PDB entry 8U4I | electron microscopy, 3.38 A resolution | chains B and D of the 4 polymer chains in the assembly

[Chain B]
Name: Receptor tyrosine-protein kinase erbB-4
From: Homo sapiens
Notes: EC 2.7.10.1; fragment: intracellular domain
UniProt: Q15303 (ERBB4_HUMAN); numbering as in UniProt (aligned over 26-635)
Amino-acid sequence (610 residues; numbered 26 to 635; the number before each row is that of its first residue):
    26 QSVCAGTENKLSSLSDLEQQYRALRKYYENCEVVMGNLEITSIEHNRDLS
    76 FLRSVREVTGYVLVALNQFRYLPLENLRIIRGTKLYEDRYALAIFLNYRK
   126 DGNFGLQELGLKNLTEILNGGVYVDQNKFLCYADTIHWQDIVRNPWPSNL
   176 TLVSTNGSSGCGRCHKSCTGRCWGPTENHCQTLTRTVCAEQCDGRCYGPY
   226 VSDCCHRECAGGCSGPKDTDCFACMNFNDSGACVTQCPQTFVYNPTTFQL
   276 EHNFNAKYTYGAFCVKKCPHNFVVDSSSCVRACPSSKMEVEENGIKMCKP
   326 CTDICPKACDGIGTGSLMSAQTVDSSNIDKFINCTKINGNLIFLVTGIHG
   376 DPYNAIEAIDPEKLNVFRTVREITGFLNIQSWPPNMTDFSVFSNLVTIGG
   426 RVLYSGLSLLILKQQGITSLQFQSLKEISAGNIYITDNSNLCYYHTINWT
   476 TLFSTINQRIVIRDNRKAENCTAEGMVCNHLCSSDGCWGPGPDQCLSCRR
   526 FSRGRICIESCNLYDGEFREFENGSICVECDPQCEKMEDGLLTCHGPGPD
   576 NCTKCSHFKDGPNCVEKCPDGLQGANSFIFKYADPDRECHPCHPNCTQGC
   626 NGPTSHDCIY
Disordered / not traced: 180-181, 596-603
Disulfide bonds: Cys29-Cys56, Cys156-Cys186, Cys189-Cys197, Cys193-Cys205, Cys213-Cys221, Cys217-Cys229, Cys230-Cys238, Cys234-Cys246, Cys249-Cys258, Cys262-Cys289, Cys293-Cys304, Cys308-Cys323, Cys326-Cys330, Cys334-Cys359, Cys467-Cys496, Cys507-Cys520, Cys523-Cys532, Cys536-Cys552, Cys555-Cys569, Cys559-Cys577, Cys580-Cys589, Cys593-Cys614, Cys617-Cys625, Cys621-Cys633
Glycans and other covalent adducts: N-acetylglucosamine (NAG) linked to Asn138, Asn358, Asn410, Asn473, Asn495, Asn548, Asn576; glycan linked to Asn253
Curated features (UniProtKB/Swiss-Prot):
  - glycosylation (N-linked (GlcNAc...) asparagine): Asn138, Asn174, Asn181, Asn253, Asn358, Asn410, Asn473, Asn495, Asn548, Asn576, Asn620
  - natural variant: Thr140 (T140I: In a colorectal adenocarcinoma sample), Ser303 (S303Y: In a lung squamous cell carcinoma sample)
What the authors report for this chain:
  - post-translational modification sites: Asn138, Asn253, Asn358, Asn410, Asn495, Asn548, Asn576
  - self-association interface (contacts with another copy of this molecule); pairs are residue here / residue on that copy: Arg306-Phe273 (cation-pi contact)

[Chain D]
Name: Isoform 6 of Pro-neuregulin-1, membrane-bound isoform
From: Homo sapiens
Notes: fragment: EGF-like domain
UniProt: Q02297 (NRG1_HUMAN), isoform Q02297-6; numbering as in UniProt (aligned over 177-228)
Amino-acid sequence (52 residues; numbered 177 to 228; the number before each row is that of its first residue):
   177 SHLVKCAEKEKTFCVNGGECFMVKDLSNPSRYLCKCPNEFTGDRCQNYVM
   227 AS
Disordered / not traced: 203-204
Disulfide bonds: Cys182-Cys196, Cys190-Cys210, Cys212-Cys221
Curated features (UniProtKB/Swiss-Prot):
  - mutagenesis: Lys181 (K181E: Defective in integrin-binding and in inducing ERBB3 phosphorylation; when associated with or without E-185 or E-187 ...), Lys185 (K185E: Defective in integrin-binding and in inducing ERBB3 phosphorylation; when associated with or without E-181 or E-187 ...), Lys187 (K187E: Defective in integrin-binding and in inducing ERBB3 phosphorylation; when associated with or without E-181 or E-185 ...)

[Interface between chain B and chain D]
Residue-residue contacts - 47 pairs, chain B then chain D:
  Glu33(B) - Asp219(D)
  Asn34(B) - Thr217(D)  hydrogen bond
  Asn34(B) - Gly218(D)  hydrogen bond (side chain-backbone)
  Lys35(B) - Asp219(D)  salt bridge
  Leu36(B) - Leu209(D)  hydrophobic
  Ser37(B) - Leu209(D)
  Ser37(B) - Cys210(D)  hydrogen bond (side chain-backbone)
  Ser37(B) - Asp219(D)  hydrogen bond (side chain-backbone)
  Ser38(B) - Cys210(D)  hydrogen bond (backbone-backbone)
  Ser38(B) - Lys211(D)
  Ser38(B) - Cys212(D)  hydrogen bond (backbone-backbone)
  Leu39(B) - Cys212(D)
  Leu39(B) - Pro213(D)
  Leu39(B) - Phe216(D)
  Ser40(B) - Cys212(D)  hydrogen bond (backbone-backbone)
  Gln44(B) - Asn214(D)
  Tyr111(B) - Arg207(D)
  Glu112(B) - Arg207(D)  salt bridge
  Leu121(B) - His178(D)  hydrogen bond (backbone-side chain)
  Leu121(B) - Val199(D)  hydrophobic
  Tyr123(B) - His178(D)  hydrogen bond (backbone-side chain)
  Lys125(B) - Ser177(D)
  Tyr148(B) - Asp201(D)
  Gln151(B) - Asp201(D)  hydrogen bond
  Gln346(B) - Gln222(D)  hydrogen bond
  Leu369(B) - Asn223(D)
  Val370(B) - Asn192(D)
  Asp376(B) - Arg220(D)  salt bridge
  Tyr378(B) - Glu186(D)  hydrogen bond
  Tyr378(B) - Lys187(D)
  Tyr378(B) - Thr188(D)  hydrogen bond (backbone-side chain)
  Tyr378(B) - Phe189(D)
  Tyr378(B) - Arg220(D)
  Asn379(B) - Arg220(D)
  Gln405(B) - Asn223(D)
  Gln405(B) - Tyr224(D)  hydrogen bond (side chain-backbone)
  Leu432(B) - Met226(D)  hydrophobic
  Leu435(B) - Met226(D)  hydrophobic
  Leu437(B) - Tyr224(D)  hydrophobic
  Lys438(B) - Glu215(D)  salt bridge
  Lys438(B) - Tyr224(D)
  Tyr459(B) - Met226(D)
  Tyr459(B) - Ala227(D)  hydrogen bond (side chain-backbone)
  Tyr459(B) - Ser228(D)
  Val486(B) - Ser228(D)
  Arg488(B) - Ala227(D)  hydrogen bond (side chain-backbone)
  Arg488(B) - Ser228(D)  hydrogen bond (side chain-backbone)
Interface residues without a listed pair, chain B (36 interface residues in all): Asp41, Leu91, Phe120, Thr371, Pro377, Ser430
Interface residues without a listed pair, chain D (31 interface residues in all): Leu179, Val191, Tyr208
The authors on this interface:
  - pairs named by the authors: Lys438(B)-Glu215(D) (salt bridge)

[Summary]
36 residues of chain B and 31 residues of chain D are in contact, with 17 hydrogen bonds and 4 salt bridges.
Polar contacts include Lys35(B)-Asp219(D), Glu112(B)-Arg207(D) and Asp376(B)-Arg220(D). The authors report a
salt bridge between Lys438(B) and Glu215(D). From the paper: modification sites Asn138(B), Asn253(B) and
Asn358(B) among others; a self-association interface involving Arg306(B).
Here chain B is Receptor tyrosine-protein kinase erbB-4 and chain D is Isoform 6 of Pro-neuregulin-1,
membrane-bound isoform, both from Homo sapiens. Entry 8U4I (Structure of the HER4/NRG1b Homodimer
Extracellular Domain) was determined by electron microscopy, deposited together with 8U4J, 8U4K and 8U4L.
